4J97 - chain A; structure by X-ray diffraction, 2.55 A resolution.

Chain A:
Protein: Fibroblast growth factor receptor 2
From: Homo sapiens
Notes: EC 2.7.10.1; fragment: Human FGF Receptor 2 Kinase Domain
Reference sequence: P21802 (FGFR2_HUMAN); residue numbers follow UniProt; this construct covers 458-768
Chain sequence (324 residues; each row starts with the number of its first residue):
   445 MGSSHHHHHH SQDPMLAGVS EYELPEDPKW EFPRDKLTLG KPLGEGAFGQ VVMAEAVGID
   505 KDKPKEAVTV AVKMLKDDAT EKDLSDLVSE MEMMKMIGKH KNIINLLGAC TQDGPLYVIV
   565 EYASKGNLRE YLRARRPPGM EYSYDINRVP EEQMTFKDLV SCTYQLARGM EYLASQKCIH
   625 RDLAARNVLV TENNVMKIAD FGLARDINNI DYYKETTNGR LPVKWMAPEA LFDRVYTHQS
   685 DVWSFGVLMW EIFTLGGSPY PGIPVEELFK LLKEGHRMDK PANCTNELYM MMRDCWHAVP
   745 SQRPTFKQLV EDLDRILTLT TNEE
Disordered / not traced: 445-467, 490-492, 505-506, 584-593, 765-768
Construct notes: expression tag (445-457); engineered mutation Ala-491 (Cys in P21802), Glu-659 (Lys in P21802)
Small-molecule neighbours: AMP-PCP (ACP; phosphomethylphosphonic acid adenylate ester): Leu-487, Gly-488, Glu-489, Val-495, Ala-515, Val-564, Glu-565, Tyr-566, Ala-567, Gly-570, Asn-571, Glu-574, Leu-633
Curated features (UniProtKB/Swiss-Prot):
  - active site: Asp-626 (Proton acceptor)
  - binding site (ATP): Leu-487 to Gly-490, Phe-492 to Val-495, Lys-517, Glu-565 to Ala-567, Asn-571
  - modified residue (Phosphotyrosine): Tyr-466, Tyr-586, Tyr-588, Tyr-656, Tyr-657
  - natural variant: Lys-526 (K526E: In FSPC), Asn-549 (N549H: In CS), Glu-565 (E565G: In PS), Arg-612 (R612T: In a lung adenocarcinoma sample), Ala-628 (A628T: In LADD1), Lys-641 (K641R: In PS), Ala-648 (A648T: In LADD1), Arg-649 to Asp-650 (sequence variant, change not given here; In LADD1), Gly-663 (G663E: In PS), Arg-678 (R678G: In CS)
  - mutagenesis: Asn-549 (N549T: Constitutive kinase activity), Glu-565 (E565A: Constitutive kinase activity), Tyr-656 to Tyr-657 (Loss of kinase activity)
Reported in the primary citation:
  - contacts within the chain: Arg-625/Glu-659 (hydrogen bond), Arg-649/Tyr-657 (hydrogen bond), Tyr-657/Glu-659
  - mutagenesis - K659E: increased catalytic activity
  - conformationally variable residues (loop rearrangement): Asp-644 to Pro-666
  - post-translational modification sites: Tyr-466, Tyr-586, Tyr-588, Tyr-656, Tyr-657 (citing earlier work)
  - mutagenesis - A648T: increased expression

In short:
Ligands of chain A: AMP-PCP. UniProt lists active-site residue Asp-626, 13 ATP-binding residues and 4
mutagenesis sites. The paper reports that K659E increases catalytic activity; modification sites Tyr-466,
Tyr-586 and Tyr-588 among others.
Chain A is Fibroblast growth factor receptor 2 (Homo sapiens); the structure, Crystal Structure of FGF
Receptor 2 (FGFR2) Kinase Domain Harboring the Pathogenic Gain-of-Function K659E Mutation Identified ..., was
determined by X-ray diffraction together with 4J95, 4J96, 4J98 and 4J99 from the same study.
